Entry 2G44 (X-ray diffraction, 2.65 A resolution); this record covers chains A and C of the 4 polymer chains in the assembly.

== Chain A ==
Name: Estrogen receptor
From: Homo sapiens
Notes: fragment: ligand binding domain
Reference sequence: P03372 (ESR1_HUMAN); numbering as in UniProt (aligned over 298-554)
Amino-acid sequence (257 residues; numbered 298 to 554; the number before each row is that of its first residue):
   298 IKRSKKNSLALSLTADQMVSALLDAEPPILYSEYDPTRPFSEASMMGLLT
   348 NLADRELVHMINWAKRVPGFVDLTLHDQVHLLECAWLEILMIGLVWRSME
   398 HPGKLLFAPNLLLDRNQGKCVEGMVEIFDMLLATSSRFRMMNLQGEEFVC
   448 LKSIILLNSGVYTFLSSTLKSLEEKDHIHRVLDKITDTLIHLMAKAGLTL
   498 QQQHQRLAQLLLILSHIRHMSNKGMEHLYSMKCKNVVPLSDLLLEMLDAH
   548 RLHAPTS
Unresolved in the structure: 298-304, 462-468, 549-554
Construct notes: modified residue (381, 417, 530); engineered mutation S537 (Tyr in P03372)
Modified / non-standard residues: C381 (s,s-(2-hydroxyethyl)thiocysteine; CME); C417 (s,s-(2-hydroxyethyl)thiocysteine; CME); C530 (s,s-(2-hydroxyethyl)thiocysteine; CME)
Ligand contacts: OBCP-1M-G (T3O; 4-[(1S,2R,5S)-4,4,8-trimethyl-3-oxabicyclo[3.3.1]non-7-en-2-yl]phenol): M343, L346, T347, L349, A350, E353, L384, L387, M388, L391, R394, F404, M421, I424, L428, G521, H524, L525

== Chain C ==
Name: Nuclear receptor coactivator 2
Notes: fragment: grip peptide
Reference sequence: Q15596 (NCOA2_HUMAN); residues 686-698 here = UniProt positions 686-698
Amino-acid sequence (13 residues; row label = number of the first residue in the row):
   686 KHKILHRLLQDSS
Unresolved in the structure: 686-687, 697-698

== How chain A and chain C interact ==
Pairs across the interface (20; chain A residue first):
  I358(A) with L690(C), hydrophobic; L693(C), hydrophobic; L694(C), hydrophobic
  K362(A) with L693(C); L694(C); D696(C)
  L372(A) with H691(C); L694(C), hydrophobic
  Q375(A) with L694(C)
  V376(A) with K688(C); L690(C); L694(C), hydrophobic
  E380(A) with K688(C), salt bridge; L690(C)
  D538(A) with I689(C)
  L539(A) with I689(C), hydrophobic
  E542(A) with K688(C); I689(C), hydrogen bond (side chain-backbone); L690(C)
  M543(A) with L690(C), hydrophobic
Interface residues without a listed pair, chain A (12 interface residues in all): F367, L379
Interface residues without a listed pair, chain C (8 interface residues in all): Q695

== Summary ==
12 residues of chain A face 8 of chain C across their interface; the contacts include 1 hydrogen bond and 1
salt bridge. Polar pairs include E380(A)-K688(C) and E542(A)-I689(C). Bound to chain A: OBCP-1M-G.
Here chain A is Estrogen receptor (Homo sapiens) and chain C is Nuclear receptor coactivator 2. Entry 2G44
(Human Estrogen Receptor Alpha Ligand-Binding Domain In Complex With OBCP-1M-G and A Glucocorticoid Receptor
Interacting Protein ...) was determined by X-ray diffraction.
